Entry 7VLY (electron microscopy, 2.45 A resolution); this record covers chains F and H of the 9 polymer chains in the assembly.

Chain F:
Molecule: Mannose/fructose/sorbose family PTS transporter subunit IIC
Organism: Listeria monocytogenes
UniProtKB: S5LAD9 (S5LAD9_LISMN); residues 1-268 here = UniProt positions 1-268
Chain sequence (268 residues; each row starts with the number of its first residue):
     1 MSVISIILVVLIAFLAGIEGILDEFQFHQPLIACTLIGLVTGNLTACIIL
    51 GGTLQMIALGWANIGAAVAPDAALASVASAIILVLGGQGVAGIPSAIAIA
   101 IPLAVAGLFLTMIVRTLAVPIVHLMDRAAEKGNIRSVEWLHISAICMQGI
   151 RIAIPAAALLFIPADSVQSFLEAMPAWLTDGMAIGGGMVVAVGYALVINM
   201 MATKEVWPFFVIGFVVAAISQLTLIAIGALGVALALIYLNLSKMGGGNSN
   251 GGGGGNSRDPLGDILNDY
Unresolved in the structure: 248-268

Chain H:
Molecule: Bacteriocin pediocin PA-1
Organism: Pediococcus acidilactici
UniProtKB: P29430 (PPA1_PEDAC); residues 1-44 here correspond to UniProt positions 19-62 (UniProt number = residue number + 18)
Chain sequence (47 residues; each row starts with the number of its first residue; numbers below 1 keep their minus sign (Pro-2 is residue -2)):
    -2 PHMKYYGNGVTCGKHSCSVDWGKATTCIINNGAMAWATGGHQGNHKC
Differences from the reference sequence: expression tag (-2 to 0)
Disulfides: Cys9-Cys14, Cys24-Cys44
UniProt features mapped onto this chain:
  - region: Thr22 to Ala34 (Hydrophobic)

Chain F / chain H interface:
Residue-residue contacts (28; chain F residue first):
  Thr53(F) - Val7(H)
  Thr53(F) - Cys9(H)
  Thr53(F) - Cys14(H)
  Met56(F) - Asn5(H)  hydrogen bond (backbone-side chain)
  Met56(F) - Val7(H)  hydrophobic
  Met56(F) - Trp18(H)  hydrophobic
  Ile57(F) - Tyr3(H)  hydrophobic
  Ile57(F) - Asn5(H)  hydrogen bond (backbone-side chain)
  Ile57(F) - Val7(H)  hydrophobic
  Leu59(F) - Asn5(H)
  Leu59(F) - Ile25(H)  hydrophobic
  Gly60(F) - Asn41(H)
  Trp61(F) - Asn41(H)
  Ile64(F) - Gly37(H)
  Ile64(F) - His38(H)
  Pro70(F) - Asn41(H)
  Pro94(F) - Gly10(H)
  Ile97(F) - Tyr3(H)
  Ile97(F) - Cys9(H)  hydrophobic
  Ala98(F) - Tyr3(H)
  Ile101(F) - Tyr3(H)  hydrophobic
  Val190(F) - Gly40(H)
  Tyr194(F) - His38(H)
  Tyr194(F) - Gln39(H)  hydrogen bond (side chain-backbone)
  Val197(F) - His38(H)
  Leu224(F) - Met31(H)
  Ile225(F) - Asn27(H)
  Ile225(F) - Ala30(H)  hydrophobic
Other interface residues (no listed pair), chain F (20 interface residues in all): Ala91, Ile93, Met200
Other interface residues (no listed pair), chain H (23 interface residues in all): Gly4, Lys11, His12, Val16, Ala21, Ile26, Asn28
Interface features reported in the paper:
  - pairs named by the authors: Met56(F)-Val16(H)
  - interface residues, chain H: Val7(H)

In short:
The interface between chain F and chain H involves 20 residues on one side and 23 on the other; the contacts
include 3 hydrogen bonds. Polar contacts include Met56(F)-Asn5(H), Ile57(F)-Asn5(H) and Tyr194(F)-Gln39(H).
The paper describes a contact between Met56(F) and Val16(H). From the paper: the interface residue Val7(H).
Here chain F is Mannose/fructose/sorbose family PTS transporter subunit IIC (Listeria monocytogenes) and chain
H is Bacteriocin pediocin PA-1 (Pediococcus acidilactici). Entry 7VLY (Cryo-EM structure of Listeria
monocytogenes man-PTS complexed with pediocin PA-1) was determined by electron microscopy, deposited together
with 7VLX.
